PDB entry 4A63 | X-ray diffraction, 2.27 A resolution | chains A and B

Chain A:
Name: Tumour protein 73
From: Homo sapiens
Notes: fragment: dna-binding domain, residues 1-208
Reference sequence: O15350 (P73_HUMAN); residue numbers follow UniProt; this construct covers 112-311
Chain sequence (208 residues; numbered 111 to 318; the number before each row is that of its first residue):
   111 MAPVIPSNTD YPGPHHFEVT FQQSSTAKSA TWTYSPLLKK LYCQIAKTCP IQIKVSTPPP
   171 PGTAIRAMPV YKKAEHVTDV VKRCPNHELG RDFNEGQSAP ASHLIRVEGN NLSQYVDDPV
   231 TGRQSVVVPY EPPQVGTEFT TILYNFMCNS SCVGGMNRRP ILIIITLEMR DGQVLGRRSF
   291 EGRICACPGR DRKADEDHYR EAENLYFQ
Unresolved in the structure: 111-113
Differences from the reference sequence: expression tag (111, 312-318)
Swiss-Prot annotation at these positions:
  - binding site (Zn(2+)): Cys194, His197, Cys258, Cys262
What the authors report for this chain:
  - conformationally variable residues (order/disorder transition): Arg268

Chain B:
Name: Apoptosis stimulating of P53 protein 2
From: Homo sapiens
Notes: fragment: ankyrin and sh3 domains, residues 892-1128
Reference sequence: Q13625 (ASPP2_HUMAN); numbering as in UniProt (aligned over 892-1128)
Chain sequence (239 residues; numbered 890 to 1128; the number before each row is that of its first residue):
   890 SMPEITGQVS LPPGKRTNLR KTGSERIAHG MRVKFNPLAL LLDSSLEGEF DLVQRIIYEV
   950 DDPSLPNDEG ITALHNAVCA GHTEIVKFLV QFGVNVNAAD SDGWTPLHCA ASCNNVQVCK
  1010 FLVESGAAVF AMTYSDMQTA ADKCEEMEEG YTQCSQFLYG VQEKMGIMNK GVIYALWDYE
  1070 PQNDDELPMK EGDCMTIIHR EDEDEIEWWW ARLNDKEGYV PRNLLGLYPR IKPRQRSLA
Unresolved in the structure: 890-919, 1122-1128
Differences from the reference sequence: expression tag (890-891)
Swiss-Prot annotation at these positions:
  - mutagenesis: Trp1098 (W1098K: Loss of interaction with APC2)
What the authors report for this chain:
  - conformationally variable residues: Tyr1023

Chain A / chain B interface:
Pairs across the interface (30; chain A residue first):
  His186(A) - Gln1071(B)  hydrogen bond (side chain-backbone)
  His186(A) - Asn1072(B)
  Asn196(A) - Met1021(B)
  Asn196(A) - Met1026(B)
  Leu199(A) - Tyr1023(B)
  Leu199(A) - Ser1024(B)
  Gly200(A) - Tyr1023(B)
  Gly200(A) - Ser1024(B)
  Gly200(A) - Met1026(B)
  Arg201(A) - Ser1024(B)  hydrogen bond (backbone-backbone)
  Ser261(A) - Glu1094(B)
  Ser261(A) - Glu1096(B)  hydrogen bond
  Ser261(A) - Trp1097(B)  hydrogen bond (backbone-side chain)
  Val263(A) - Glu1096(B)
  Val263(A) - Trp1097(B)  hydrophobic
  Val263(A) - Asn1112(B)
  Asn267(A) - Tyr1068(B)  hydrogen bond
  Asn267(A) - Gln1071(B)
  Asn267(A) - Asn1072(B)  hydrogen bond (backbone-side chain)
  Asn267(A) - Glu1075(B)
  Asn267(A) - Trp1097(B)
  Arg268(A) - Asn1072(B)
  Arg268(A) - Asp1074(B)  salt bridge
  Arg268(A) - Glu1075(B)  salt bridge
  Arg268(A) - Glu1094(B)  salt bridge
  Arg268(A) - Trp1097(B)
  Arg268(A) - Tyr1108(B)
  Arg269(A) - Gln1071(B)
  Arg269(A) - Asn1072(B)
  Arg300(A) - Asp1093(B)
Also at the interface, not in a pair above, chain A (14 interface residues in all): His197, Cys262, Arg293
Also at the interface, not in a pair above, chain B (16 interface residues in all): Pro1110
Interface features reported in the paper:
  - specific contacts: Arg201(A)-Ser1024(B), Ser261(A)-Trp1097(B) (hydrogen bond), Arg268(A)-Asp1074(B), Arg268(A)-Glu1075(B), Arg268(A)-Glu1094(B)
  - interface residues, chain A: Val263(A)
  - interface residues, chain B: Met1026(B)

Summary:
14 residues of chain A and 16 residues of chain B are in contact; the contacts include 6 hydrogen bonds and 3
salt bridges. Among the polar pairs are Arg268(A)-Asp1074(B), Arg268(A)-Glu1075(B) and Arg268(A)-Glu1094(B).
The authors report contacts between Arg201(A) and Ser1024(B), Arg268(A) and Asp1074(B) and Arg268(A) and
Glu1075(B) among others; a hydrogen bond between Ser261(A) and Trp1097(B). From the paper: interface residues
Val263(A) and Met1026(B); conformational variability at Arg268(A) and Tyr1023(B).
Chain A is Tumour protein 73 and chain B is Apoptosis stimulating of P53 protein 2, both from Homo sapiens;
the structure, Crystal structure of the p73-ASPP2 complex at 2.6A resolution, was determined by X-ray
diffraction (same publication as 2XWC).
